PDB entry 6UU1 | X-ray diffraction, 4.10 A resolution (low resolution: residue-level contacts below are approximate; hydrogen-bond / salt-bridge calls are withheld) | chains CCC and FFF of the 9 polymer chains in the assembly

Chain CCC:
Name: DNA-directed RNA polymerase subunit beta
Organism: Escherichia coli
Notes: EC 2.7.7.6
UniProt: P0A8V4 (RPOB_ECO57); residues 1-1342 here = UniProt positions 1-1342
Chain sequence (1342 residues; numbered 1 to 1342; the number before each row is that of its first residue):
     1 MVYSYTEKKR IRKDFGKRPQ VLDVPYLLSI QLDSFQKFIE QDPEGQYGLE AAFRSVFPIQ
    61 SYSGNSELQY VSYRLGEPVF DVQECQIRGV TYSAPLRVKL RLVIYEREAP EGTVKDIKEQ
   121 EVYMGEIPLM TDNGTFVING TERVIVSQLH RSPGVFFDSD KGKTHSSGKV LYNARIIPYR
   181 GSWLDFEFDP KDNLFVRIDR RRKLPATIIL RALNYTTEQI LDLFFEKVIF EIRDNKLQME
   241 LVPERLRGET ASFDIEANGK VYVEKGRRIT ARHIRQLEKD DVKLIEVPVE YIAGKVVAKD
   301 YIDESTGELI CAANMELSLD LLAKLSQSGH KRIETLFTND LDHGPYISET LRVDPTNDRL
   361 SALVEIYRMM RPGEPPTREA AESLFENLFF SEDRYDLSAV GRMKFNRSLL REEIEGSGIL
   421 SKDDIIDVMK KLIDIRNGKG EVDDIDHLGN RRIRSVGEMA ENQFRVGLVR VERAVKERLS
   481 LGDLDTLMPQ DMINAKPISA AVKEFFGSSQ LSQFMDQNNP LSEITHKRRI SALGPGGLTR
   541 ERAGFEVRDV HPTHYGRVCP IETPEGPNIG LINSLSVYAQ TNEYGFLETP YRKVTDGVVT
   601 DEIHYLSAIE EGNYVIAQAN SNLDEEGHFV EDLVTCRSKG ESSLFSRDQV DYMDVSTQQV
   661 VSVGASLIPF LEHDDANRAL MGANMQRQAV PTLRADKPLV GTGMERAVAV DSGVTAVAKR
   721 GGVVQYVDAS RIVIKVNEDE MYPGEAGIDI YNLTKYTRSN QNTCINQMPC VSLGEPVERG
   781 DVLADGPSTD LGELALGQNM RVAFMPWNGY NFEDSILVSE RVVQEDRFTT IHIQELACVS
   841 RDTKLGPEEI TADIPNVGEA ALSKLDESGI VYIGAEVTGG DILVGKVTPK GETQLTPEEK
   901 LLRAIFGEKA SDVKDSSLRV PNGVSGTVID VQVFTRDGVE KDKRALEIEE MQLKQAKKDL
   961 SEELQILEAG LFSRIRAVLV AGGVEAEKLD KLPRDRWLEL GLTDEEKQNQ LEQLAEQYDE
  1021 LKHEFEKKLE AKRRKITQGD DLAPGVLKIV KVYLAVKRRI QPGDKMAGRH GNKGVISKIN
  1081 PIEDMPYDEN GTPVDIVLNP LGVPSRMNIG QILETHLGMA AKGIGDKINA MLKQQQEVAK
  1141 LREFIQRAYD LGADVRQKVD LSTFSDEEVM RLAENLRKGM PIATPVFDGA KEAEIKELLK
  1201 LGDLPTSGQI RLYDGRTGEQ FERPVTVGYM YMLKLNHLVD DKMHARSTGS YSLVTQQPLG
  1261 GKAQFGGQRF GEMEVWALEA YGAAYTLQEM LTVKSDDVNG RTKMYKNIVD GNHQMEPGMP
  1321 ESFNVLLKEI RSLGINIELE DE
Unresolved in the structure: 1
Residues lining bound ligands: CTP: Arg678, Met681, Asp814, Lys1073, Arg1106
UniProt features mapped onto this chain:
  - modified residue (N6-acetyllysine): Lys1022, Lys1200

Chain FFF:
Name: RNA polymerase sigma factor RpoS
Organism: Escherichia coli K-12
UniProt: P13445 (RPOS_ECOLI); numbering as in UniProt (aligned over 1-328)
Chain sequence (336 residues; row label = number of the first residue in the row):
     1 MGQNTLKVHD LNEDAEFDEN GVEVFDEKAL VEEEPSDNDL AEEELLSQGA TQRVLDATQL
    61 YLGEIGYSPL LTAEEEVYFA RRALRGDVAS RRRMIESNLR LVVKIARRYG NRGLALLDLI
   121 EEGNLGLIRA VEKFDPERGF RFSTYATWWI RQTIERAIMN QTRTIRLPIH IVKELNVYLR
   181 TARELSHKLD HEPSAEEIAE QLDKPVDDVS RMLRLNERIT SVDTPLGGDS EKALLDILAD
   241 EKENGPEDTT QDDDMKQSIV KWLFELNAKQ REVLARRFGL LGYEAATLED VGREIGLTRE
   301 RVRQIQVEGL RRLREILQTQ GLNIEALFLE HHHHHH
Unresolved in the structure: 1-52, 330-336
Differences from the reference sequence: conflict Gly2 (Ser in P13445), Glu33 (Gln in P13445); expression tag (329-336)
UniProt features mapped onto this chain:
  - DNA-binding region: Leu288 to Val307 (H-T-H motif)
  - region: Asp56 to Ala89 (Sigma-70 factor domain-1)
  - motif: Asp118 to Glu121 (Interaction with polymerase core subunit RpoC)
  - mutagenesis: Lys173 (K173E: Eliminates RpoS proteolysis. Lack of interaction with RssB), Glu174 (E174T: 2-fold increase in RpoS half-life. Does not affect interaction with RssB), Val177 (V177K: 3-fold increase in RpoS half-life), Tyr178 (Y178L: Does not affect RpoS half-life)

How chain CCC and chain FFF interact:
Residue-residue contacts - 57 pairs, chain CCC then chain FFF:
  Pro95(CCC) - Asp190(FFF)
  Arg97(CCC) - Lys188(FFF)
  Arg97(CCC) - Asp190(FFF)
  Val122(CCC) - His187(FFF)
  Tyr123(CCC) - Ser186(FFF)
  Tyr123(CCC) - His187(FFF)
  Tyr123(CCC) - Asp190(FFF)
  Glu126(CCC) - His191(FFF)
  Arg202(CCC) - Arg53(FFF)
  Pro372(CCC) - Val54(FFF)
  Gly373(CCC) - Val54(FFF)
  Gln490(CCC) - His187(FFF)
  Gln490(CCC) - Lys188(FFF)
  Asp491(CCC) - Glu184(FFF)
  Ile493(CCC) - His187(FFF)
  Asn494(CCC) - Arg183(FFF)
  Lys496(CCC) - Glu192(FFF)
  Arg540(CCC) - Asp229(FFF)
  Asp842(CCC) - Arg214(FFF)
  Asn856(CCC) - Leu327(FFF)
  Asn856(CCC) - Phe328(FFF)
  Asn856(CCC) - Leu329(FFF)
  Pro897(CCC) - Phe278(FFF)
  Glu898(CCC) - Met255(FFF)
  Glu898(CCC) - Ile259(FFF)
  Glu898(CCC) - Leu280(FFF)
  Lys900(CCC) - Phe278(FFF)
  Leu901(CCC) - Phe278(FFF)
  Leu901(CCC) - Leu310(FFF)
  Ile905(CCC) - Leu310(FFF)
  Phe906(CCC) - Asn323(FFF)
  Phe906(CCC) - Leu327(FFF)
  Asp937(CCC) - Glu196(FFF)
  Asp1041(CCC) - Ser194(FFF)
  Pro1044(CCC) - Arg214(FFF)
  Pro1044(CCC) - Glu217(FFF)
  Gly1249(CCC) - Gly245(FFF)
  Gly1249(CCC) - Pro246(FFF)
  Ser1250(CCC) - Ala239(FFF)
  Tyr1251(CCC) - Ala239(FFF)
  Tyr1251(CCC) - Asp240(FFF)
  Tyr1251(CCC) - Glu243(FFF)
  Tyr1251(CCC) - Pro246(FFF)
  Ser1252(CCC) - Asp236(FFF)
  Leu1253(CCC) - Leu235(FFF)
  Leu1253(CCC) - Leu238(FFF)
  Leu1253(CCC) - Ala239(FFF)
  Leu1253(CCC) - Asp240(FFF)
  Val1254(CCC) - Leu235(FFF)
  Gln1256(CCC) - Glu243(FFF)
  Leu1259(CCC) - Asp236(FFF)
  Leu1259(CCC) - Ile237(FFF)
  Leu1259(CCC) - Ala239(FFF)
  Arg1301(CCC) - Glu243(FFF)
  Tyr1305(CCC) - Glu247(FFF)
  Tyr1305(CCC) - Thr250(FFF)
  Lys1306(CCC) - Asp253(FFF)
Interface residues without a listed pair, chain CCC (45 interface residues in all): Val79, Glu477, Ala495, Gly858, Ala904, Gly1045, Thr1248, Gly1261, Thr1302
Interface residues without a listed pair, chain FFF (44 interface residues in all): Arg108, Ala182, Leu189, Ala195, Lys232, Thr249, Leu274, Gly279

Overview:
45 residues of chain CCC and 44 residues of chain FFF are in contact. Chain CCC binds CTP. From UniProt: 4
mutagenesis sites on chain FFF.
Here chain CCC is DNA-directed RNA polymerase subunit beta (Escherichia coli) and chain FFF is RNA polymerase
sigma factor RpoS (Escherichia coli K-12). Entry 6UU1 (E. coli sigma-S transcription initiation complex with a
4-nt RNA and a CTP ("Fresh" crystal soaked ...) was determined by X-ray diffraction (same publication as 6UTV,
6UTW, 6UTX, 6UTY, 6UTZ, 6UU0 and 11 further entries).
